PDB entry 7SC9 | electron microscopy, 2.60 A resolution | chains BR and BS of the 90 polymer chains in the assembly

[Chain BR]
Molecule: Allophycocyanin alpha chain
Source organism: Synechocystis sp. PCC 6803 substr. Kazusa
Reference sequence: Q01951 (PHAA_SYNY3); residue numbers follow UniProt; this construct covers 1-161
Chain sequence (161 residues; numbered 1 to 161; the number before each row is that of its first residue):
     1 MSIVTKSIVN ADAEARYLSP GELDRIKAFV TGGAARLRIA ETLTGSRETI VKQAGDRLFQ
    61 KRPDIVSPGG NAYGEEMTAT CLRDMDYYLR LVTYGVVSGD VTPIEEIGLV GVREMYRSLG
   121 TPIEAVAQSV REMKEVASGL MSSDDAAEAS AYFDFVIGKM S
Unresolved in the structure: 1
UniProt features mapped onto this chain:
  - binding site ((2R,3E)-phycocyanobilin): C81
  - modified residue: N71 (N4-methylasparagine)
Glycans and other covalent adducts: phycocyanobilin (CYC) linked to C81
Small-molecule neighbours: phycocyanobilin (CYC): L58, I65, N71, A72, M77, T80, R83, D84, M85, Y87, Y88, L91, I107, G108, M115, Y116, L119, T121, P122, A125, V126, S129

[Chain BS]
Molecule: Allophycocyanin subunit beta-18
Source organism: Synechocystis sp. PCC 6803 substr. Kazusa
Reference sequence: P74551 (APCF_SYNY3); residue numbers follow UniProt; this construct covers 1-169
Chain sequence (169 residues; numbered 1 to 169; the number before each row is that of its first residue):
     1 MRDAVTTLIK NYDLTGRYLD RNAMDELKAY FESGSARIAA AAMINANSAT IVKRAAAQLF
    61 EEIPELIRPS GNAYTTRRFS ACLRDMDYYL RYASYALIAA DNNVLDERVL QGLRETYNSL
   121 GVPIGPTVRG IQIMKEMIEA MAEDSSLNST DFIASPFDHM TRELSELSV
UniProt features mapped onto this chain:
  - binding site ((2R,3E)-phycocyanobilin): C82
  - modified residue: N72 (N4-methylasparagine)
Glycans and other covalent adducts: phycocyanobilin (CYC) linked to C82
Small-molecule neighbours:
  - phycocyanobilin (CYC), molecule 1: L66, N72, A73, R77, R78, A81, R84, D85, M86, Y88, Y89, Y92, R108, V109, L113, T116, Y117, L120, V122, P123, P126, T127
  - phycocyanobilin (CYC), molecule 2: I67, Y74, T75, T76, F79

[How chain BR and chain BS interact]
Pairs across the interface (60; chain BR residue first):
  S2(BR) with D3(BS), hydrogen bond; T6(BS)
  V4(BR) with D3(BS); Y30(BS); I98(BS); A99(BS), hydrophobic
  T5(BR) with M1(BS), hydrogen bond; D3(BS); T6(BS)
  I8(BR) with M1(BS), hydrophobic; Y95(BS), hydrophobic
  A11(BR) with Y95(BS), hydrogen bond (backbone-side chain)
  D12(BR) with R91(BS), salt bridge; Y92(BS), hydrogen bond; Y95(BS), hydrogen bond (backbone-side chain); R108(BS), salt bridge
  A15(BR) with R91(BS), hydrogen bond (backbone-side chain)
  R16(BR) with R91(BS); Y95(BS), hydrogen bond (backbone-side chain)
  Y17(BR) with N45(BS); S48(BS); D87(BS); L90(BS); R91(BS), hydrogen bond (side chain-backbone); S94(BS); Y95(BS)
  L18(BR) with N45(BS), hydrogen bond (backbone-side chain); S94(BS); Y95(BS), hydrophobic; I98(BS), hydrophobic
  L23(BR) with I38(BS), hydrophobic; N45(BS)
  I26(BR) with I38(BS), hydrophobic; I98(BS), hydrophobic
  K27(BR) with S35(BS); I38(BS)
  F29(BR) with F31(BS), hydrophobic
  V30(BR) with F31(BS)
  L37(BR) with M24(BS); L27(BS), hydrophobic; K28(BS); F31(BS), hydrophobic
  R47(BR) with Y18(BS)
  D86(BR) with Y18(BS), hydrogen bond
  L89(BR) with Y18(BS)
  R90(BR) with D13(BS), salt bridge; G16(BS); R17(BS); Y18(BS)
  Y94(BR) with I9(BS), hydrophobic; Y12(BS); D13(BS); R17(BS), hydrogen bond (side chain-backbone); L19(BS), hydrophobic
  V97(BR) with L19(BS), hydrophobic; L27(BS), hydrophobic; F31(BS)
  S98(BR) with V5(BS); I9(BS)
  I107(BR) with D13(BS)
Other interface residues (no listed pair), chain BR (31 interface residues in all): V9, G33, A40, E41, T44, T93, P103
Other interface residues (no listed pair), chain BS (33 interface residues in all): R2, G34, A41, V104

[Overview]
31 residues of chain BR and 33 residues of chain BS are in contact; the contacts include 11 hydrogen bonds and
3 salt bridges. Polar pairs include D12(BR)-R91(BS), D12(BR)-R108(BS) and R90(BR)-D13(BS). Ligands of chain
BS: phycocyanobilin. Phycocyanobilin is covalently linked to C81(BR).
Chain BR is Allophycocyanin alpha chain and chain BS is Allophycocyanin subunit beta-18, both from
Synechocystis sp. PCC 6803 substr. Kazusa; the structure, Synechocystis PCC 6803 Phycobilisome core, complex
with OCP, was determined by electron microscopy, deposited together with 7SC7, 7SCB and 7SCC.
